PDB entry 8RRO | X-ray diffraction, 3.50 A resolution | chains A and B of the 5 polymer chains in the assembly

[Chain A]
Molecule: G12V-TCR alpha chain
Source organism: Homo sapiens
Chain sequence (206 residues; numbered 0 to 205; the number before each row is that of its first residue; numbering starts at 0):
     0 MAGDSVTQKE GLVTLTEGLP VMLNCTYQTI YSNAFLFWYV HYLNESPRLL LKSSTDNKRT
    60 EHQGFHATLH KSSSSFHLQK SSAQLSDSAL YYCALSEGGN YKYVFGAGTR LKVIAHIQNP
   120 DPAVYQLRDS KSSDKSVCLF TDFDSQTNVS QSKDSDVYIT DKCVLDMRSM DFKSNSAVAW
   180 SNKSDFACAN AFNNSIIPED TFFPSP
Unresolved in the structure: 0-2, 205
Disulfide bonds: C24-C92, C137-C187
What the authors report for this chain:
  - mutagenesis - I29Q: increased binding to WT-A3 tetramers
  - mutagenesis - I29K: increased binding to G12V-A3

[Chain B]
Molecule: G12V-TCR beta chain
Source organism: Homo sapiens
Chain sequence (246 residues; row label = number of the first residue in the row; numbering starts at 0):
     0 MAGTVTLLEQ NPRWRLVPRG QAVNLRCILK NSQYPWMSWY QQDLQKQLQW LFTLRSPGDK
    60 EVKSLPGADY LATRVTDTEL RLQVANMSQG RTLYCTCSAR HSAETLYFGS GTRLTVLDLR
   120 NVFPPEVAVF EPSEAEISHT QKATLVCLAT GFYPDHVELS WWVNGKEVHS GVCTDPQPLK
   180 EQPALNDSRY ALSSRLRVSA TFWQNPRNHF RCQVQFYGLS ENDEWTQDRA KPVTQIVSAE
   240 AWGRAD
Unresolved in the structure: 0-3
Disulfide bonds: C26-C94, C146-C211
What the authors report for this chain:
  - mutagenesis - D58E: increased binding to G12V-A3

[Chain A / chain B interface]
Cross-chain cystine bridges: C162(A)-C172(B)
Residue-residue contacts - 81 pairs, chain A then chain B:
  F36(A) - E103(B)
  Y38(A) - T104(B)
  Y38(A) - L105(B)  hydrogen bond (side chain-backbone)
  H40(A) - Y93(B)
  E44(A) - Y93(B)
  S45(A) - G108(B)  hydrogen bond (side chain-backbone)
  S45(A) - S109(B)
  P46(A) - Y93(B)
  P46(A) - F107(B)
  L48(A) - T104(B)
  K51(A) - E103(B)  salt bridge
  K51(A) - T104(B)
  Y91(A) - Q41(B)  hydrogen bond
  Y91(A) - K45(B)
  Y91(A) - L47(B)  hydrophobic
  S95(A) - S101(B)
  S95(A) - A102(B)  hydrogen bond (side chain-backbone)
  G97(A) - S101(B)  hydrogen bond (backbone-side chain)
  N99(A) - S101(B)  hydrogen bond (backbone-side chain)
  Y100(A) - H100(B)
  K101(A) - W49(B)
  Y102(A) - Y39(B)
  Y102(A) - S101(B)
  Y102(A) - A102(B)  hydrogen bond (side chain-backbone)
  Y102(A) - E103(B)  hydrogen bond (side chain-backbone)
  F104(A) - Y39(B)  hydrophobic
  F104(A) - Q46(B)  hydrogen bond (backbone-side chain)
  F104(A) - L47(B)  hydrophobic
  G105(A) - Q46(B)  hydrogen bond (backbone-side chain)
  A106(A) - Q46(B)
  D120(A) - H138(B)  salt bridge
  Y124(A) - S132(B)
  Y124(A) - A134(B)
  Y124(A) - E135(B)
  Y124(A) - H138(B)
  Y124(A) - T139(B)
  Q125(A) - S132(B)
  L126(A) - F129(B)  hydrophobic
  L126(A) - E130(B)
  L126(A) - P131(B)  hydrophobic
  L126(A) - S132(B)
  L126(A) - T143(B)
  L126(A) - V145(B)  hydrophobic
  R127(A) - F129(B)
  R127(A) - E130(B)  hydrogen bond (backbone-backbone)
  D128(A) - V128(B)
  S129(A) - V128(B)  hydrogen bond (side chain-backbone)
  S129(A) - E239(B)  hydrogen bond (side chain-backbone)
  V136(A) - F129(B)  hydrophobic
  V136(A) - L147(B)  hydrophobic
  L138(A) - E135(B)
  L138(A) - T143(B)
  T140(A) - R196(B)  hydrogen bond
  D141(A) - T139(B)
  D141(A) - R196(B)  salt bridge
  Y157(A) - E180(B)
  I158(A) - L178(B)
  T159(A) - D174(B)
  T159(A) - L178(B)
  T159(A) - S192(B)
  T159(A) - R194(B)
  D160(A) - Q176(B)  hydrogen bond
  C162(A) - C172(B)  disulfide
  C162(A) - T173(B)
  C162(A) - R194(B)
  V163(A) - C172(B)  hydrogen bond (backbone-side chain)
  L164(A) - C172(B)  hydrophobic
  L164(A) - R196(B)
  D165(A) - G170(B)  hydrogen bond (backbone-backbone)
  M166(A) - K141(B)
  M166(A) - R196(B)
  M166(A) - V197(B)
  M166(A) - S198(B)
  R167(A) - S169(B)
  F171(A) - K141(B)
  S175(A) - R194(B)  hydrogen bond (backbone-side chain)
  A176(A) - R194(B)
  V177(A) - R194(B)
  W179(A) - L147(B)  hydrophobic
  F201(A) - H138(B)
  P203(A) - A134(B)  hydrophobic
Interface residues without a listed pair, chain A (53 interface residues in all): F34, K111, K130, K134, S135, K161, S173
Interface residues without a listed pair, chain B (52 interface residues in all): T52, V126, A127, L144, T149, V171, P175, A190, A240

[In short]
53 residues of chain A and 52 residues of chain B are in contact; the contacts include 1 disulfide bond, 18
hydrogen bonds and 3 salt bridges. Polar pairs include K51(A)-E103(B), D120(A)-H138(B) and D141(A)-R196(B).
The paper reports that I29Q of chain A increases binding to WT-A3 tetramers; I29K of chain A increases binding
to G12V-A3.
Here chain A is G12V-TCR alpha chain and chain B is G12V-TCR beta chain, both from Homo sapiens. Entry 8RRO
(G12V-TCR complex with HLA-A3) was determined by X-ray diffraction, deposited together with 8RNI, 8RO5 and
8VJZ.
